6R5L - chains A and P; structure by X-ray diffraction, 1.88 A resolution.

[Chain A]
Protein: 14-3-3 protein sigma
Organism: Homo sapiens
UniProtKB: P31947 (1433S_HUMAN); residues 1-231 here = UniProt positions 1-231
Chain sequence (236 residues; row label = number of the first residue in the row; numbers below 1 keep their minus sign (Gly-4 is residue -4)):
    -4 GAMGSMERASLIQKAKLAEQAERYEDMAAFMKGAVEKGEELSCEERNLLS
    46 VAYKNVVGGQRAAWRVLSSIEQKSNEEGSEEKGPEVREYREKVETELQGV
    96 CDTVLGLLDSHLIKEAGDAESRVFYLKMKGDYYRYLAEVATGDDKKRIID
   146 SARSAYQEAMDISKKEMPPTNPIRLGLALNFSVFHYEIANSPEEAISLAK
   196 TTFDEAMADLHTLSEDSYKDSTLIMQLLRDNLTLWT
Sequence notes: expression tag (-4 to 0)
UniProt features mapped onto this chain:
  - site (Interaction with phosphoserine on interacting protein): Arg56, Arg129
  - modified residue (Phosphoserine): Ser5, Ser74
Covalent attachments: compound JT2 linked to Cys38
Metal / ion sites: Mg2+ site 1 near Glu2 (its only coordinating residue here); Mg2+ site 2 near Glu89 (its only coordinating residue here)
Ligand contacts: JT2 (4-[[(2S)-1-azanylpropan-2-yl]amino]-6-(sulfanylmethyl)-1-benzothiophene-2-carboximidamide): Glu14, Glu39, Asn42, Leu43, Val46

[Chain P]
Protein: p53pT387
Chain sequence (12 residues; each row starts with the number of its first residue):
   382 KLMFKTEGPDSD
Disordered / not traced: 392-393
Modified positions: Thr387 (phosphothreonine; TPO)

[Chain A / chain P interface]
Contacting residue pairs (28; chain A residue first):
  Lys49(A) - Thr387(P)
  Lys49(A) - Glu388(P)  hydrogen bond (side chain-backbone)
  Lys49(A) - Gly389(P)
  Lys49(A) - Pro390(P)  hydrogen bond (side chain-backbone)
  Asn50(A) - Pro390(P)
  Gly53(A) - Asp391(P)
  Gly54(A) - Asp391(P)
  Arg56(A) - Met384(P)
  Arg56(A) - Thr387(P)
  Arg60(A) - Met384(P)
  Lys122(A) - Glu388(P)  salt bridge
  Arg129(A) - Thr387(P)
  Tyr130(A) - Thr387(P)
  Leu174(A) - Lys386(P)
  Leu174(A) - Thr387(P)
  Leu174(A) - Glu388(P)
  Asn175(A) - Thr387(P)
  Asn175(A) - Glu388(P)  hydrogen bond (side chain-backbone)
  Val178(A) - Phe385(P)  hydrophobic
  Val178(A) - Lys386(P)
  Val178(A) - Thr387(P)
  Tyr181(A) - Phe385(P)  hydrophobic
  Glu182(A) - Lys382(P)  salt bridge
  Glu182(A) - Phe385(P)
  Asp225(A) - Lys386(P)  salt bridge
  Asn226(A) - Phe385(P)
  Asn226(A) - Lys386(P)  hydrogen bond (side chain-backbone)
  Trp230(A) - Phe385(P)
Also at the interface, not in a pair above, chain A (22 interface residues in all): Val46, Glu133, Gly171, Leu222, Leu229
Also at the interface, not in a pair above, chain P (10 interface residues in all): Leu383

[Summary]
22 residues of chain A face 10 of chain P across their interface, with 4 hydrogen bonds and 3 salt bridges.
Polar pairs include Lys122(A)-Glu388(P), Glu182(A)-Lys382(P) and Asp225(A)-Lys386(P). Covalently linked
compound JT2: at Cys38(A).
Here chain A is 14-3-3 protein sigma (Homo sapiens) and chain P is p53pT387. Entry 6R5L (Fragment AZ-006
binding at the p53pT387/14-3-3 sigma interface) was determined by X-ray diffraction, deposited together with
6RHC, 6RJL, 6RJQ, 6RJZ, 6RK8, 6RKI and 24 further entries.
